Entry 8XYD (electron microscopy, 2.90 A resolution); this record covers chains B and E of the 5 polymer chains in the assembly.

Chain B:
Molecule: Guanine nucleotide-binding protein G(I)/G(S)/G(T) subunit beta-1
Source organism: Homo sapiens
UniProtKB: P62873 (GBB1_HUMAN); residues 2-340 here = UniProt positions 2-340
Chain sequence (344 residues; numbered -3 to 340; the number before each row is that of its first residue; numbers below 1 keep their minus sign (Gly-3 is residue -3)):
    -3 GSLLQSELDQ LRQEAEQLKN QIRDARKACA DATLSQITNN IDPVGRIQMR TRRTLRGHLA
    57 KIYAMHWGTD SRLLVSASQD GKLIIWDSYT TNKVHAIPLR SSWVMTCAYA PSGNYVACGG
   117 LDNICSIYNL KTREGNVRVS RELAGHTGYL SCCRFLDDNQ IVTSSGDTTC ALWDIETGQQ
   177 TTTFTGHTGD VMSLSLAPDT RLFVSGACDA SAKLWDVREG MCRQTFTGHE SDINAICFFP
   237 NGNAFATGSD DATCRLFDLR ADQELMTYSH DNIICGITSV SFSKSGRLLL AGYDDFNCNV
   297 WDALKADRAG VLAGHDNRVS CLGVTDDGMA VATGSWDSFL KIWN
Not modelled in the structure: -3 to 4
Differences from the reference sequence: expression tag (-3 to 1)
Swiss-Prot annotation at these positions:
  - modified residue: Ser2 (N-acetylserine), His266 (Phosphohistidine)
  - natural variant: Leu30 (L30F: In MRD42; uncertain significance), Arg52 (R52G: In MRD42), Gly64 (G64V: In MRD42), Asp76 (D76E: In MRD42; D76G: In MRD42), Gly77 (G77S: In MRD42), Lys78 (K78R: In MRD42), Ile80 (I80N: In MRD42; I80T: In MRD42), His91 (H91R: In MRD42; uncertain significance), Ala92 (A92T: In MRD42), Pro94 (P94S: In MRD42), Leu95 (L95P: In MRD42), Arg96 (R96L: In MRD42), 5 further natural variant entries in UniProt

Chain E:
Molecule: scFv16
Source organism: Mus musculus
Notes: antibody fragment or engineered binder
Chain sequence (247 residues; row label = number of the first residue in the row; note: 14 numbers in that range are skipped by the numbering (no residue carries them; nothing is unmodelled there); a row labelled like 121A-121O holds insertion residues (121A, then the next letters in order)):
     2 VQLVESGGGL VQPGGSRKLS CSASGFAFSS FGMHWVRQAP EKGLEWVAYI SSGSGTIYYA
    62 DTVKGRFTIS RDDPKNTLFL QMTSLRSEDT AMYYCVRSIY YYGSSPFDFW GQGTTLTVSA
121A-121O GGGGSGGGGSGGGGS
   136 ADIVMTQATS SVPVTPGESV SISCRSSKSL LHSNGNTYLY WFLQRPGQSP QLLIYRMSNL
   196 ASGVPDRFSG SGSGTAFTLT ISRLEAEDVG VYYCMQHLEY PLTFGAGTKL EL
Not modelled in the structure: 121A-121O
Disulfides: Cys22-Cys96, Cys159-Cys229

Chain B / chain E interface:
Pairs across the interface (12; chain B residue first):
  Asp66(B) with Tyr103(E), hydrogen bond
  Arg68(B) with Tyr103(E)
  Leu69(B) with Tyr103(E), hydrophobic
  Val90(B) with Tyr102(E), hydrophobic
  His91(B) with Tyr102(E)
  Arg129(B) with Val2(E); Arg98(E), hydrogen bond (backbone-side chain)
  Glu130(B) with Gly26(E); Phe32(E)
  Gly131(B) with Ser31(E), hydrogen bond (backbone-side chain); Phe32(E)
  Asn132(B) with Ala28(E)
Interface residues without a listed pair, chain B (10 interface residues in all): Asp83
Interface residues without a listed pair, chain E (10 interface residues in all): Phe27, Phe110

Overview:
Chain B and chain E each contribute 10 residues to their interface, with 3 hydrogen bonds. Among the polar
pairs are Asp66(B)-Tyr103(E), Arg129(B)-Arg98(E) and Gly131(B)-Ser31(E).
Chain B is Guanine nucleotide-binding protein G(I)/G(S)/G(T) subunit beta-1 (Homo sapiens) and chain E is
scFv16 (Mus musculus); the structure, Structure of Platelet-activating factor receptor-G protein complex bound
to platelet-activating factor, was determined by electron microscopy.
